Entry 7BVO (X-ray diffraction, 1.90 A resolution); this record covers chain A.

# Chain A
Molecule: Lysozyme C
Source organism: Gallus gallus
Notes: EC 3.2.1.17
UniProt: P00698 (LYSC_CHICK); residues -17 to 129 here correspond to UniProt positions 1-147 (UniProt number = residue number + 18)
Chain sequence (147 residues; each row starts with the number of its first residue; numbers below 1 keep their minus sign (Met-17 is residue -17)):
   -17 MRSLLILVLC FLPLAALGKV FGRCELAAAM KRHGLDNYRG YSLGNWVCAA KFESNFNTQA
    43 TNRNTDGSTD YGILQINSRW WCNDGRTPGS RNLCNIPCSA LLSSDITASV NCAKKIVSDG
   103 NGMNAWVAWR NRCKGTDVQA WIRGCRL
Disordered / not traced: -17 to 0
Cystine bridges: Cys6-Cys127, Cys30-Cys115, Cys64-Cys80, Cys76-Cys94
Curated features (UniProtKB/Swiss-Prot):
  - active site: Glu35, Asp52
  - binding site (substrate): Asp101

# In short
Curated annotation (UniProt) lists active-site residues Glu35 and Asp52 and substrate-binding residue Asp101.
Chain A is Lysozyme C (Gallus gallus); the structure, Crystal structure of lysozyme delivered in alginate, was
determined by X-ray diffraction, deposited together with 7BVL, 7BVM and 7BVN.
